7DFA - chains H and L of the 4 polymer chains in the assembly; structure by X-ray diffraction, 2.54 A resolution.

# Chain H
Protein: FAB30 heavy chain
Source organism: Mus musculus
Amino-acid sequence (249 residues; numbered 1 to 249; the number before each row is that of its first residue):
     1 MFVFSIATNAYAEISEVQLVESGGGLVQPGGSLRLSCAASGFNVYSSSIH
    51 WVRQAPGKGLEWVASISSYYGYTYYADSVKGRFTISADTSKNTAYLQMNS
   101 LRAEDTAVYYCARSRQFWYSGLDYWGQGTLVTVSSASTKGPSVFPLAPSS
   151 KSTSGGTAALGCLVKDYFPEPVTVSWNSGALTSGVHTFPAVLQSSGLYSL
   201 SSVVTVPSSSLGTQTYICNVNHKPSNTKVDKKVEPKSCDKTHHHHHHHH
Unresolved in the structure: 1-16, 210-213, 237-249
Cystine bridges: Cys37-Cys111, Cys162-Cys218

# Chain L
Protein: FAB30 light chain
Source organism: Mus musculus
Amino-acid sequence (227 residues; numbered 1 to 227; the number before each row is that of its first residue):
     1 MFVFSIATNAYASDIQMTQSPSSLSASVGDRVTITCRASQSVSSAVAWYQ
    51 QKPGKAPKLLIYSASSLYSGVPSRFSGSRSGTDFTLTISSLQPEDFATYY
   101 CQQYKYVPVTFGQGTKVEIKRTVAAPSVFIFPPSDSQLKSGTASVVCLLN
   151 NFYPREAKVQWKVDNALQSGNSQESVTEQDSKDSTYSLSSTLTLSKADYE
   201 KHKVYACEVTHQGLSSPVTKSFNRGEC
Unresolved in the structure: 1-12, 162-163, 225-227
Cystine bridges: Cys36-Cys101, Cys147-Cys207

# Interface between chain H and chain L
Contacting residue pairs (53; chain H residue first):
  Gln54(H) with Gln51(L), hydrogen bond; Tyr100(L), hydrogen bond
  Leu60(H) with Phe111(L), hydrophobic
  Trp62(H) with Pro108(L), hydrophobic; Val109(L), hydrophobic
  Tyr110(H) with Gln51(L); Lys55(L); Ala56(L), hydrophobic; Pro57(L)
  Tyr119(H) with Gln102(L), hydrogen bond; Tyr104(L), hydrophobic
  Ser120(H) with Leu59(L); Tyr62(L)
  Gly121(H) with Tyr49(L)
  Leu122(H) with Tyr49(L), hydrogen bond (backbone-side chain); Leu59(L)
  Asp123(H) with Leu59(L); Tyr68(L)
  Trp125(H) with Tyr49(L); Pro57(L)
  Gly126(H) with Ala56(L)
  Gln127(H) with Lys55(L); Ala56(L), hydrogen bond (side chain-backbone)
  Phe144(H) with Ser136(L); Gln137(L)
  Pro145(H) with Ser134(L)
  Leu146(H) with Phe131(L)
  Ala147(H) with Phe131(L)
  Lys151(H) with Phe129(L); Ile130(L); Lys220(L), hydrogen bond (backbone-side chain)
  Ser152(H) with Phe129(L); Phe131(L)
  Ala159(H) with Phe129(L), hydrophobic; Phe131(L)
  Leu163(H) with Gln137(L)
  Lys165(H) with Ser144(L); Thr193(L)
  His186(H) with Asn150(L), hydrogen bond; Asn151(L), hydrogen bond; Asp180(L); Ser187(L), hydrogen bond
  Phe188(H) with Ser175(L); Ser187(L); Leu188(L); Ser189(L)
  Pro189(H) with Ser175(L), hydrogen bond (backbone-side chain); Val176(L)
  Val191(H) with Gln173(L)
  Leu192(H) with Gln173(L), hydrogen bond (backbone-side chain)
  Gln193(H) with Gln173(L)
  Val203(H) with Leu148(L), hydrophobic
  Thr205(H) with Asn150(L)
Interface residues without a listed pair, chain H (34 interface residues in all): Gly59, Thr153, Ser154, Leu160, Ser201
Interface residues without a listed pair, chain L (41 interface residues in all): Ala47, Gly54, Val107, Val128, Ser140, Glu174, Thr177, Thr191

# Summary
The interface between chain H and chain L involves 34 residues on one side and 41 on the other; the contacts
include 11 hydrogen bonds. Polar pairs include Gln54(H)-Gln51(L), Gln54(H)-Tyr100(L) and Tyr119(H)-Gln102(L).
Chain H is FAB30 heavy chain and chain L is FAB30 light chain, both from Mus musculus; the structure, Crystal
of Arrestin2-V2Rpp-4-Fab30 complex, was determined by X-ray diffraction together with 7DF9, 7DFB and 7DFC from
the same study.
